PDB entry 1FY2 | X-ray diffraction, 1.20 A resolution | chain A

Chain A:
Protein: Aspartyl dipeptidase
Source organism: Salmonella typhimurium
Notes: EC 3.4.-.-
UniProtKB: P36936 (PEPE_SALTY); residue numbers follow UniProt; this construct covers 1-229
Chain sequence (229 residues; each row starts with the number of its first residue):
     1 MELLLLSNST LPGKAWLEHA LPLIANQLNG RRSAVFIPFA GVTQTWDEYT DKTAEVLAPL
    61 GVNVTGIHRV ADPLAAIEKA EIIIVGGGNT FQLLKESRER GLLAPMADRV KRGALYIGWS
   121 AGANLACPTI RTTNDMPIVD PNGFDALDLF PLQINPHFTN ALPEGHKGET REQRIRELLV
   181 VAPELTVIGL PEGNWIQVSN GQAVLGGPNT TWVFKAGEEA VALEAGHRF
Unresolved in the structure: 161-169
Swiss-Prot annotation at these positions:
  - active site (Charge relay system): S120, D135, H157
Ion coordination: Cd2+: D148, E224, H227
From the paper describing this entry:
  - catalytic residues: S120, H157, E192
  - contacts within the chain: S120-H157, H157-R171 (hydrogen bond), H157-E192 (hydrogen bond)
  - mutagenesis - E192A: decreased catalytic activity on Asp-Leu
  - catalytic residues: G88, A121 (proposed by the authors, not directly observed)

In short:
The Cd2+ site is built by D148, E224 and H227. UniProt lists 3 active-site residues. From the paper: catalytic
residues S120, H157 and E192 among others; E192A reduces catalytic activity on Asp-Leu.
Chain A is Aspartyl dipeptidase (Salmonella typhimurium); the structure, Aspartyl Dipeptidase, was determined
by X-ray diffraction together with 1FYE from the same study.
